4LOX - chains A and C of the 5 polymer chains in the assembly; structure by X-ray diffraction, 1.98 A resolution.

[Chain A]
Name: LAGLIDADG homing endonuclease I-SmaMI
From: Sordaria macrospora
Notes: fragment: LHE homing endnuclease
Reference sequence: F7WD42 (F7WD42_SORMK); residues 1-302 here correspond to UniProt positions 114-415 (UniProt number = residue number + 113)
Amino-acid sequence (302 residues; row label = number of the first residue in the row):
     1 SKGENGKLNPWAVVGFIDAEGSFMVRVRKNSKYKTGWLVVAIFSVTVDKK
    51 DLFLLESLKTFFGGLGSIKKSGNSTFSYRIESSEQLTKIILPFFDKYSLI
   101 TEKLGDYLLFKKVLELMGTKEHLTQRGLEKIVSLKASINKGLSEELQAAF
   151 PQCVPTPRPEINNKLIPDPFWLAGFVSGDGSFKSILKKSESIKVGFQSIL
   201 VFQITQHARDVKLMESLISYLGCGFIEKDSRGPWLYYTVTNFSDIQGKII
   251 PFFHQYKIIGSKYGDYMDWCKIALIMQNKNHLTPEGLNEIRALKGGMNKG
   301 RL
Disordered / not traced: 1-2
Sequence notes: cloning artifact (6)
Ion coordination: Mg2+ site 1: Ala19, Asp179 (shared with DT15(C) of chain C; 1 residue of chain D); Mg2+ site 2: Glu20, Gly178, Asp179 (shared with DT15(C) of chain C; 1 residue of chain D; 1 residue of chain E)

[Chain C]
Molecule: 11-nt DNA strand
Notes: fragment: product of LHE cleavage
Sequence (11 nucleotides; row label = number of the first residue in the row):
    15 TGGAGGATACC
Ion coordination: Mg2+ site 1: DT15 (shared with Ala19(A), Asp179(A) of chain A; 1 residue of chain D)

[Chain A / chain C interface]
Contacting residue pairs (23; chain A residue first):
  Ala19(A) with DT15(C), phosphate contact
  Glu20(A) with DT15(C), phosphate contact
  Gly21(A) with DG16(C), phosphate contact
  Ser22(A) with DT15(C), sugar contact; DG16(C), hydrogen bond to the phosphate
  Met24(A) with DG16(C), sugar contact; DG17(C), phosphate contact
  Arg26(A) with DA18(C), hydrogen bond to the base; DG19(C), hydrogen bond to the base
  Arg28(A) with DG19(C), hydrogen bond to the base; DG20(C), hydrogen bond to the base
  Thr46(A) with DT15(C), base contact
  Ser71(A) with DG16(C), base contact
  Arg79(A) with DG16(C), base contact; DG17(C), hydrogen bond to the base; DA18(C), base contact
  Lys103(A) with DG16(C), salt bridge to the phosphate
  Asn139(A) with DG16(C), phosphate contact; DG17(C), hydrogen bond to the phosphate
  Lys140(A) with DG16(C), phosphate contact; DG17(C), hydrogen bond to the phosphate
  Ser143(A) with DA18(C), phosphate contact
  Asp179(A) with DT15(C), phosphate contact
Other interface residues (no listed pair), chain A (18 interface residues in all): Ile138, Gly141, Arg209

[Summary]
The interface between chain A and chain C involves 18 residues on one side and 6 on the other; the contacts
include 8 hydrogen bonds and 1 salt bridge. Among the polar pairs are Arg26(A)-DA18(C), Arg26(A)-DG19(C) and
Arg28(A)-DG19(C).
Chain A is LAGLIDADG homing endonuclease I-SmaMI (Sordaria macrospora) and chain C is an 11-nt DNA strand; the
structure, Crystal structure of the I-SmaMI LAGLIDADG homing endonuclease bound to cleaved DNA, was determined
by X-ray diffraction.
